Entry 7KIN (electron microscopy, 2.74 A resolution); this record covers chains D and E of the 10 polymer chains in the assembly.

[Chain D]
Name: DNA-directed RNA polymerase subunit beta'
Source organism: Mycobacterium tuberculosis
Notes: EC 2.7.7.6
UniProt: A0A045J9E2 (A0A045J9E2_MYCTX); residue numbers follow UniProt; this construct covers 1-1316
Chain sequence (1318 residues; numbered -1 to 1316; the number before each row is that of its first residue; numbers below 1 keep their minus sign (Gly-1 is residue -1)):
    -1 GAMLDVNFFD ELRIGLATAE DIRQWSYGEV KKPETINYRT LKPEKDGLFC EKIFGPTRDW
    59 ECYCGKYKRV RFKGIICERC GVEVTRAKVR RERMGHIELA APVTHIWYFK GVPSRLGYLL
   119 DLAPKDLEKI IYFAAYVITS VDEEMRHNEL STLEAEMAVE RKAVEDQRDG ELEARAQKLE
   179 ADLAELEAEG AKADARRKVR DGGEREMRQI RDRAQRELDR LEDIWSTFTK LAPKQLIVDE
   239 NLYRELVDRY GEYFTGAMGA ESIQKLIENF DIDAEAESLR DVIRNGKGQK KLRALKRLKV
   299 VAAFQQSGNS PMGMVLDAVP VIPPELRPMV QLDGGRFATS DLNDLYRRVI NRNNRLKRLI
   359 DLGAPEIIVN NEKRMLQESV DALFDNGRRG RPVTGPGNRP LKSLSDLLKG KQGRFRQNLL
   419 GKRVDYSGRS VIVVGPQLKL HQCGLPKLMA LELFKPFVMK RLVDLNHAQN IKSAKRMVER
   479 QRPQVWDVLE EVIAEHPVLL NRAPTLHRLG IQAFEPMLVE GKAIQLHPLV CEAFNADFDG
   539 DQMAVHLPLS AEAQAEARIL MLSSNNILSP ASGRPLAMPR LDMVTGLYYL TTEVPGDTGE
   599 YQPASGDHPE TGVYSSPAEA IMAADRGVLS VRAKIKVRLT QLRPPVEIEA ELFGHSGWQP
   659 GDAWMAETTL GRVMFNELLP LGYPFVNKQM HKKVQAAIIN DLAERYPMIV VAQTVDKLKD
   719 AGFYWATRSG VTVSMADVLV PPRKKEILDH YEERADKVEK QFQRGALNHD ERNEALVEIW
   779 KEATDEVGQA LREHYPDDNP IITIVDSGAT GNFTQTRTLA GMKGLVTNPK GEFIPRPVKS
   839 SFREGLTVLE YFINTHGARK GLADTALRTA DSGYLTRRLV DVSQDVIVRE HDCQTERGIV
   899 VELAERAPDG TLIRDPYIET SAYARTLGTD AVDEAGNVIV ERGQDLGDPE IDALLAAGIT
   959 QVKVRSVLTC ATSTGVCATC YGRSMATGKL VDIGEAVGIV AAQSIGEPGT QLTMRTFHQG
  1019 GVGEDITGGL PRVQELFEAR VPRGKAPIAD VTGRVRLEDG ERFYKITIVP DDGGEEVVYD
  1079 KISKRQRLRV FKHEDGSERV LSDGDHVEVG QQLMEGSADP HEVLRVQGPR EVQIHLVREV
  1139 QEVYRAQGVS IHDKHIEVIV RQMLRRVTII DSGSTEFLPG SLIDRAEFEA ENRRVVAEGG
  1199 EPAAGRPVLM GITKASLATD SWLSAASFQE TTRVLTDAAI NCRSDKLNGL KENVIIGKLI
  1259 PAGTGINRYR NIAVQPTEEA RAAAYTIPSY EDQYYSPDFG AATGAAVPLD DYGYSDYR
Unresolved in the structure: 1015-1022, 1091-1096, 1283-1316
Differences from the reference sequence: expression tag (-1 to 0)
Ion coordination: Zn2+ site 1: Cys60, Cys62, Cys75, Cys78; Mg2+: Asp535, Asp537, Asp539; Zn2+ site 2: Cys891, Cys968, Cys975, Cys978

[Chain E]
Name: DNA-directed RNA polymerase subunit omega
Source organism: Mycobacterium tuberculosis
Notes: EC 2.7.7.6
UniProt: A0A0T9N9K3 (A0A0T9N9K3_MYCTX); residues 1-110 here correspond to UniProt positions 40-149 (UniProt number = residue number + 39)
Chain sequence (110 residues; each row starts with the number of its first residue):
     1 VSISQSDASL AAVPAVDQFD PSSGASGGYD TPLGITNPPI DELLDRVSSK YALVIYAAKR
    61 ARQINDYYNQ LGEGILEYVG PLVEPGLQEK PLSIALREIH ADLLEHTEGE
Unresolved in the structure: 1-26, 110

[Chain D / chain E interface]
Pairs across the interface (69):
  Lys437(D) - Leu33(E)
  His439(D) - Leu33(E)  hydrogen bond (side chain-backbone)
  His439(D) - Thr36(E)
  Arg459(D) - Gln88(E)  hydrogen bond
  Val490(D) - Lys90(E)
  Ala492(D) - Lys90(E)  hydrogen bond (backbone-side chain)
  Glu493(D) - Gly34(E)
  Glu493(D) - Ser93(E)  hydrogen bond
  Glu513(D) - Gly34(E)
  Glu513(D) - Ile35(E)
  Ala549(D) - Leu92(E)
  Glu550(D) - Ala58(E)
  Glu550(D) - Arg62(E)  salt bridge
  Ala553(D) - Val54(E)
  Glu554(D) - Val54(E)
  Arg556(D) - Ile35(E)
  Arg556(D) - Asn37(E)
  Arg556(D) - Ser93(E)  hydrogen bond
  Arg556(D) - Leu96(E)
  Ile557(D) - Lys50(E)
  Ile557(D) - Val54(E)  hydrophobic
  Leu558(D) - Lys50(E)
  Leu558(D) - Tyr51(E)  hydrophobic
  Leu560(D) - Ile35(E)  hydrophobic
  Asn563(D) - Ile40(E)
  Asn563(D) - Lys50(E)
  Pro705(D) - Asp41(E)
  Met706(D) - Ile40(E)  hydrophobic
  Met706(D) - Asp41(E)
  Ile707(D) - Pro32(E)  hydrophobic
  Ile707(D) - Pro39(E)  hydrophobic
  Val708(D) - Gly28(E)
  Gln711(D) - Tyr29(E)
  Gln711(D) - Asp30(E)  hydrogen bond (side chain-backbone)
  Asp990(D) - Ser49(E)
  Asp990(D) - Tyr51(E)
  Glu993(D) - Tyr51(E)
  Gly1261(D) - Tyr51(E)
  Thr1262(D) - Tyr51(E)
  Asn1265(D) - Gly109(E)
  Arg1266(D) - Glu108(E)
  Arg1266(D) - Gly109(E)  hydrogen bond (backbone-backbone)
  Tyr1267(D) - Ser49(E)  hydrogen bond
  Tyr1267(D) - Tyr51(E)  hydrophobic
  Tyr1267(D) - Ala52(E)
  Tyr1267(D) - Ile55(E)
  Tyr1267(D) - Glu108(E)
  Arg1268(D) - Lys59(E)
  Asn1269(D) - Thr107(E)
  Asn1269(D) - Gly109(E)
  Ile1270(D) - Ala52(E)
  Ile1270(D) - Lys59(E)  hydrogen bond (backbone-side chain)
  Ile1270(D) - His106(E)
  Ile1270(D) - Thr107(E)
  Ile1270(D) - Glu108(E)
  Ala1271(D) - Glu105(E)
  Ala1271(D) - His106(E)
  Ala1271(D) - Thr107(E)  hydrogen bond (backbone-backbone)
  Val1272(D) - Tyr56(E)  hydrophobic
  Val1272(D) - Gln63(E)  hydrogen bond (backbone-side chain)
  Val1272(D) - Glu105(E)
  Gln1273(D) - Leu104(E)
  Gln1273(D) - Glu105(E)  hydrogen bond (backbone-backbone)
  Pro1274(D) - Val79(E)  hydrophobic
  Pro1274(D) - Leu82(E)  hydrophobic
  Pro1274(D) - Leu103(E)
  Thr1275(D) - Leu103(E)  hydrogen bond (backbone-backbone)
  Thr1275(D) - Glu105(E)
  Ala1278(D) - Leu103(E)
Other interface residues (no listed pair), chain D (45 interface residues in all): Gln440, Glu489, His494, Pro495, Ser548, Ser562, Gly992, Arg1279
Other interface residues (no listed pair), chain E (42 interface residues in all): Ser48, Leu53, Arg60, Ala61, Asp102

[Overview]
The interface between chain D and chain E involves 45 residues on one side and 42 on the other, with 13
hydrogen bonds and 1 salt bridge. Polar contacts include Glu550(D)-Arg62(E), His439(D)-Leu33(E) and
Arg459(D)-Gln88(E).
Chain D is DNA-directed RNA polymerase subunit beta' and chain E is DNA-directed RNA polymerase subunit omega,
both from Mycobacterium tuberculosis; the structure, Mycobacterium tuberculosis WT RNAP transcription open
promoter complex with WhiB7 promoter, was determined by electron microscopy (same publication as 7KIF and
7KIM).
